2W67 - chain A; structure by X-ray diffraction, 2.25 A resolution.

== Chain A ==
Name: O-glcnacase BT_4395
From: Bacteroides thetaiotaomicron VPI-5482
Notes: EC 3.2.1.52
Reference sequence: Q89ZI2 (OGA_BACTN); residues 1-716 here correspond to UniProt positions 22-737 (UniProt number = residue number + 21)
Chain sequence (716 residues; numbered 1 to 716; the number before each row is that of its first residue):
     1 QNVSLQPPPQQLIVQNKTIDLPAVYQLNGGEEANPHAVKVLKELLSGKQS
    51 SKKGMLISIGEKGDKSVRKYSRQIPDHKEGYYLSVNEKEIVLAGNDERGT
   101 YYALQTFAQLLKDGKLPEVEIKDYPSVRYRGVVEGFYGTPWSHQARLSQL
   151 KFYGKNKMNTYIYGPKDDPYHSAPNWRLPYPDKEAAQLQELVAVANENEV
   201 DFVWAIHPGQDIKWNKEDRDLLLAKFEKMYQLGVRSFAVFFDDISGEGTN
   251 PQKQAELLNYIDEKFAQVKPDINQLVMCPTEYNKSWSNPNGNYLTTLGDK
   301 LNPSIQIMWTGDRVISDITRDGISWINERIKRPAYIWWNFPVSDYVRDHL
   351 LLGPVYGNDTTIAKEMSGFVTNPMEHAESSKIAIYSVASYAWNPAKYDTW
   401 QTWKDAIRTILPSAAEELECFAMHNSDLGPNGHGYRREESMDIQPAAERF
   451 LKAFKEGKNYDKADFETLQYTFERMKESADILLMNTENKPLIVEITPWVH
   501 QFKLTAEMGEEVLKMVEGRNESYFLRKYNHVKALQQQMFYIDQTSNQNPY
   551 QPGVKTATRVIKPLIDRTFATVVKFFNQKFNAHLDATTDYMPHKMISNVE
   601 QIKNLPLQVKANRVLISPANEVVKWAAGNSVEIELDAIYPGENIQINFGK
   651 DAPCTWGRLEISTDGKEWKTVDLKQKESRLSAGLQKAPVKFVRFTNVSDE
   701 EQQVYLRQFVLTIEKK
Disordered / not traced: 1-4, 51-52, 596-603, 619-630, 649-682, 695-707, 716
Metal / ion sites: Ca2+: Glu32, Glu61, Asp64
Residues lining bound ligands: F34 (N-[(3S,4R,5R,6R)-4,5,6-trihydroxyazepan-3-yl]acetamide): Gly135, Phe136, Tyr137, Lys166, Asp242, Asp243, Cys278, Tyr282, Thr310, Val314, Ile315, Trp337, Asn339, Val342, Asp344, Tyr345, Asn372
Curated features (UniProtKB/Swiss-Prot):
  - active site: Asp243 (Proton donor)
  - binding site (a protein): Gly135, Lys166, Asp242, Tyr282, Trp337 to Asn339, Asp344, Asn372

== Overview ==
Chain A binds compound F34. Glu32, Glu61 and Asp64 form the Ca2+ site. UniProt lists active-site residue
Asp243 and 9 protein-binding residues.
Chain A is O-glcnacase BT_4395 (Bacteroides thetaiotaomicron VPI-5482); the structure, BtGH84 in complex with
FMA34, was determined by X-ray diffraction, deposited together with 2W66.
